PDB entry 5NG5 | electron microscopy, 6.50 A resolution (low resolution: residue-level contacts below are approximate; hydrogen-bond / salt-bridge calls are withheld) | chains K and N of the 15 polymer chains in the assembly

# Chain K
Name: Multidrug efflux pump subunit AcrB
Organism: Escherichia coli
UniProtKB: P31224 (ACRB_ECOLI); residues 1-1049 here = UniProt positions 1-1049
Sequence (1049 residues; numbered 1 to 1049; the number before each row is that of its first residue):
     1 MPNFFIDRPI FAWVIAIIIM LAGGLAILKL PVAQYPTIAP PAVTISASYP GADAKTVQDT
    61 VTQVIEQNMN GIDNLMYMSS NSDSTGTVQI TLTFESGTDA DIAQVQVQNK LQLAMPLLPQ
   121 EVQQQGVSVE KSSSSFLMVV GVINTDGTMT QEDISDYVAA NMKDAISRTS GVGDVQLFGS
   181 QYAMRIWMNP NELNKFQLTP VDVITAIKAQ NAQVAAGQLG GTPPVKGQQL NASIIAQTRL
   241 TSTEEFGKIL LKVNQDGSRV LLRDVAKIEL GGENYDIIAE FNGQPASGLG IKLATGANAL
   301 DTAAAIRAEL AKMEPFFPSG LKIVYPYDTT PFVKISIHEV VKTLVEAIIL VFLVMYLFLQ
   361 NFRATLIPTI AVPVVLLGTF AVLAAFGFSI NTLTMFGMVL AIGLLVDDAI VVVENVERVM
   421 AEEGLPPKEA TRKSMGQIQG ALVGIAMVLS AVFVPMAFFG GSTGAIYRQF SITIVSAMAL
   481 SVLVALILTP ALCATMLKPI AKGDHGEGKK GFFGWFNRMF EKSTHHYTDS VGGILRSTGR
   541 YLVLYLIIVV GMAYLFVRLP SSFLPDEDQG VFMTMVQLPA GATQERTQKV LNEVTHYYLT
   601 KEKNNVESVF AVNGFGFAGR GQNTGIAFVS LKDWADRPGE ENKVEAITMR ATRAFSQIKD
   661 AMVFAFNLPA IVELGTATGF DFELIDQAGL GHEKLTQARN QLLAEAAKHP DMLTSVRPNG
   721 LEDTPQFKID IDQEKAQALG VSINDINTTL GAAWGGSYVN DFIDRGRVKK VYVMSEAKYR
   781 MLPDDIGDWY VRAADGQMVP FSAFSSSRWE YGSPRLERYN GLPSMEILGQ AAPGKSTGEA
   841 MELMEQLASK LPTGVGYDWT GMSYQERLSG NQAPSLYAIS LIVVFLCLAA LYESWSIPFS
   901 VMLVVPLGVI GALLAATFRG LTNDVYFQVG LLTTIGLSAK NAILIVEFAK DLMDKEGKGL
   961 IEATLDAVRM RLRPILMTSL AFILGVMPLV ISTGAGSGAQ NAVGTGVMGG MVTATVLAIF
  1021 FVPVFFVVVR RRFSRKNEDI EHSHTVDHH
Unresolved in the structure: 1038-1049
Swiss-Prot annotation at these positions:
  - mutagenesis: His526 (H526Y: Partially restores chloramphenicol resistance to an AcrZ G30R mutant)

# Chain N
Name: Multidrug efflux pump accessory protein AcrZ
Organism: Escherichia coli
UniProtKB: P0AAW9 (ACRZ_ECOLI); numbering as in UniProt (aligned over 1-49)
Sequence (54 residues; numbered 1 to 54; the number before each row is that of its first residue):
     1 MLELLKSLVF AVIMVPVVMA IILGLIYGLG EVFNIFSGVG KKDQPGQNHH HHHH
Unresolved in the structure: 47-54
Differences from the reference sequence: expression tag (50-54)

# Chain K / chain N interface
Contacting residue pairs (31):
  Glu339(K) - Met1(N)
  Lys342(K) - Met1(N)
  Thr343(K) - Leu4(N)
  Glu346(K) - Met1(N)
  Glu346(K) - Leu4(N)
  Leu350(K) - Ser7(N)
  Ser523(K) - Leu23(N)
  His526(K) - Ile26(N)
  His526(K) - Tyr27(N)
  Tyr527(K) - Ile26(N)
  Gly533(K) - Asn34(N)
  Ile534(K) - Phe33(N)
  Ser537(K) - Phe33(N)
  Ser537(K) - Asn34(N)
  Ser537(K) - Phe36(N)
  Arg540(K) - Phe36(N)
  Tyr541(K) - Val32(N)
  Tyr541(K) - Phe33(N)
  Leu976(K) - Met19(N)
  Leu984(K) - Val15(N)
  Met987(K) - Val15(N)
  Pro988(K) - Leu4(N)
  Pro988(K) - Lys6(N)
  Pro988(K) - Ser7(N)
  Leu989(K) - Lys6(N)
  Val990(K) - Lys6(N)
  Ile991(K) - Lys6(N)
  Ser992(K) - Glu3(N)
  Thr993(K) - Glu3(N)
  Val1016(K) - Ile22(N)
  Phe1020(K) - Ile26(N)
Interface residues without a listed pair, chain K (27 interface residues in all): Met519, Ser530, Leu980
Interface residues without a listed pair, chain N (17 interface residues in all): Ala11, Glu31

# Overview
The interface between chain K and chain N involves 27 residues on one side and 17 on the other. From UniProt:
one mutagenesis site on chain K.
Chain K is Multidrug efflux pump subunit AcrB and chain N is Multidrug efflux pump accessory protein AcrZ,
both from Escherichia coli; the structure, multi-drug efflux; membrane transport; RND superfamily; Drug
resistance, was determined by electron microscopy together with 5O66, 5V5S and 5NC5 from the same study.
